Entry 7XHE (X-ray diffraction, 1.59 A resolution); this record covers chain A.

[Chain A]
Name: CREB-binding protein
Organism: Homo sapiens
Notes: EC 2.3.1.48
Reference sequence: Q92793 (CBP_HUMAN); numbering as in UniProt (aligned over 1081-1197)
Chain sequence (133 residues; row label = number of the first residue in the row):
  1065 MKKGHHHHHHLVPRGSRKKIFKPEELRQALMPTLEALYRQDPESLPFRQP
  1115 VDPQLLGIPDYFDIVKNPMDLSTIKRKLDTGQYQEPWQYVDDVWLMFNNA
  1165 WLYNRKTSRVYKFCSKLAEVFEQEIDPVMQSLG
Unresolved in the structure: 1065-1067, 1074-1082
Differences from the reference sequence: expression tag (1065-1080)
Residues lining bound ligands: JHF ((6S)-6-[5-(3,5-dimethyl-1,2-oxazol-4-yl)-1-[(3R)-1-methylsulfonylpyrrolidin-3-yl]benzimidazol-2-yl]-1-(3-fluoranyl-4-methoxy-phenyl)piperidin-2-one): Pro1106, Leu1109, Pro1110, Phe1111, Gln1113, Val1115, Leu1119, Leu1120, Ile1122, Tyr1125, Ala1164, Tyr1167, Asn1168, Arg1173, Val1174, Phe1177
Curated features (UniProtKB/Swiss-Prot):
  - region: Asn1162 to Lys1180 (Interaction with ASF1A)
  - natural variant: Tyr1175 (Y1175C: In RSTS1)
  - mutagenesis: Asp1116 (D1116R: Impairs binding to acetylated histones), Phe1126 (F1126A: Impairs binding to acetylated histones), Asn1162 (N1162E/R: Abolishes interaction with ASF1A), Trp1165 (W1165A: Abolishes interaction with ASF1A), Lys1170 (K1170E: Impairs binding to acetylated histones), Ser1179 (S1179I: Impairs interaction with ASF1A), Lys1180 (K1180E: Abolishes interaction with ASF1A), Glu1183 (E1183R: Abolishes interaction with ASF1A)

[In short]
Ligands of chain A: compound JHF. From UniProt: 8 mutagenesis sites.
Chain A is CREB-binding protein (Homo sapiens); the structure, Crystal structure of CBP bromodomain liganded
with CCS151, was determined by X-ray diffraction together with 7XH6 and 7XI0 from the same study.
